6TE0 - chains D and G of the 23 polymer chains in the assembly; structure by electron microscopy, 3.92 A resolution.

== Chain D ==
Protein: ATP synthase subunit beta
From: Euglena gracilis
Sequence (494 residues; each row starts with the number of its first residue):
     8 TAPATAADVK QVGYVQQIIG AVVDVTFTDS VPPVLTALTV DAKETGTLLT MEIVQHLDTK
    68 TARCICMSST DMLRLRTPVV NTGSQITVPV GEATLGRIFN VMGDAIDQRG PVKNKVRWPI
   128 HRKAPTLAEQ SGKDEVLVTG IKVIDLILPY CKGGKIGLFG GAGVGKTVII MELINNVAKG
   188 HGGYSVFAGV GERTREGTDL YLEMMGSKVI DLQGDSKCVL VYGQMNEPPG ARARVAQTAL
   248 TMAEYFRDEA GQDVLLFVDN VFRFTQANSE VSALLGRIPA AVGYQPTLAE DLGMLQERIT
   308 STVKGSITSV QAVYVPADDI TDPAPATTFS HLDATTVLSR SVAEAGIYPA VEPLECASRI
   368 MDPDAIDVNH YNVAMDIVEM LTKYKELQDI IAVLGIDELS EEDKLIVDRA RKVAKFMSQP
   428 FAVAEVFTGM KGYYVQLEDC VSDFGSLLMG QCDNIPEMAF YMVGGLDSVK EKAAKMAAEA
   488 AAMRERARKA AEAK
Not modelled in the structure: 8-14
Ligand contacts:
  - ATP: Ser337, Arg366, Asp369
  - fragment of triton x-100 (TRT): Phe166, Val322, Asp325, Ile327, Phe336, Asp340, Thr342, Glu362, Ala364, Ser365, Arg366

== Chain G ==
Protein: ATP synthase F1 subunit gamma protein
From: Euglena gracilis
Sequence (306 residues; each row starts with the number of its first residue):
     1 MPGGGTIRFW REKLEGYKKY HQIVKTIKMV TLAKYRQTVV RTRVRDQTLR YTRKALDAKT
    61 QDDQEVIEKS ECLLYVPITT NRGSCGALNT NMVRYLQEVE NPKMTIISVG KKALDAMTKV
   121 FQDTYRRTIL NDMKQAMSFQ FAAYVLEHMN TVPWDRAQIV YNRYHGAASQ KLAIFNLPKF
   181 EDWKQKLEED SAGDGKIEED GLLQSLPMKT ALGELEETAV EDFYNFHSCL AVLNAVSENE
   241 LSEYAARIVA VENQLGNITG LMQLADYTYN KTRKELITAE LLEIIGTMTA MHAGKKVGLK
   301 KTEFWK
Not modelled in the structure: 1-2, 306

== Chain D / chain G interface ==
Pairs across the interface (18):
  Ile285(D) with Ile285(G), hydrophobic
  Ala287(D) with Thr278(G)
  Ala288(D) with Thr278(G); Leu281(G)
  Val289(D) with Lys274(G); Ile277(G); Thr278(G)
  Asp326(D) with Asn270(G); Arg273(G), salt bridge; Lys274(G), salt bridge
  Thr328(D) with Tyr267(G); Lys274(G), hydrogen bond
  Asp329(D) with Lys274(G)
  Ala399(D) with Arg36(G), hydrogen bond (backbone-side chain)
  Val400(D) with Leu32(G), hydrophobic; Tyr35(G); Ile248(G), hydrophobic
  Leu401(D) with Tyr35(G)
Also at the interface, not in a pair above, chain D (13 interface residues in all): Pro286, Gly290, Ala324
Also at the interface, not in a pair above, chain G (13 interface residues in all): Ala167

== Overview ==
Chain D and chain G each contribute 13 residues to their interface; the contacts include 2 hydrogen bonds and
2 salt bridges. Among the polar pairs are Asp326(D)-Arg273(G), Asp326(D)-Lys274(G) and Thr328(D)-Lys274(G).
Ligands of chain D: ATP and fragment of triton x-100.
Chain D is ATP synthase subunit beta and chain G is ATP synthase F1 subunit gamma protein, both from Euglena
gracilis; the structure, Cryo-EM structure of Euglena gracilis mitochondrial ATP synthase, OSCP/F1/c-ring,
rotational state 3, was determined by electron microscopy, deposited together with 6TDU, 6TDV, 6TDW, 6TDX,
6TDY and 6TDZ.
